6MI4 - chains A and B; structure by X-ray diffraction, 2.50 A resolution.

[Chain A (and B)]
Protein: NF-kB ESSENTIAL MODULATOR
Source organism: Homo sapiens
Notes: engineered mutation(s): C76A C95S E56A E57A I65M; chain B of this document is another copy of the same molecule, construct and numbering; everything in this record applies to it too
Amino-acid sequence (124 residues; each row starts with the number of its first residue):
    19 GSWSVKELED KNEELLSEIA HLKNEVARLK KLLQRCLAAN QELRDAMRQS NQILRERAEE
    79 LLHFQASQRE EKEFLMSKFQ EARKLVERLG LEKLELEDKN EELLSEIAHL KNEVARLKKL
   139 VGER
Not modelled in the structure: 19 (chain B: 142)
Modified positions: Mse65 (selenomethionine); Mse94 (selenomethionine)
Reported in the primary citation:
  - conformationally variable residues (helix shift, side-chain flip): Mse65, Phe97

[How chain A and chain B interact]
Contacting residue pairs (101; chain A residue first):
  Val23(A) with Val23(B), hydrophobic; Leu26(B)
  Leu26(A) with Val23(B); Leu26(B), hydrophobic; Glu27(B); Asn30(B)
  Glu27(A) with Leu26(B)
  Lys29(A) with Asn30(B)
  Asn30(A) with Leu26(B); Lys29(B); Asn30(B), hydrogen bond; Leu33(B)
  Leu33(A) with Asn30(B); Leu33(B), hydrophobic; Leu34(B), hydrophobic; Ile37(B), hydrophobic
  Leu34(A) with Leu33(B), hydrophobic
  Glu36(A) with Ile37(B); Lys41(B), salt bridge
  Ile37(A) with Leu33(B), hydrophobic; Glu36(B); Ile37(B), hydrophobic; Leu40(B)
  Leu40(A) with Ile37(B), hydrophobic; Leu40(B), hydrophobic
  Lys41(A) with Leu40(B)
  Glu43(A) with Lys48(B), salt bridge
  Val44(A) with Val44(B), hydrophobic; Leu47(B)
  Leu47(A) with Val44(B); Leu47(B), hydrophobic; Lys48(B)
  Lys48(A) with Leu47(B)
  Leu50(A) with Leu51(B), hydrophobic
  Leu51(A) with Leu50(B), hydrophobic; Leu51(B)
  Cys54(A) with Cys54(B); Leu55(B), hydrophobic; Asn58(B), hydrogen bond (backbone-side chain)
  Leu55(A) with Cys54(B), hydrophobic
  Ala57(A) with Asn58(B)
  Asn58(A) with Asn58(B), hydrogen bond; Leu61(B)
  Leu61(A) with Asn58(B); Leu61(B), hydrophobic; Arg62(B); Mse65(B)
  Arg62(A) with Leu61(B)
  Mse65(A) with Leu61(B); Mse65(B), hydrophobic
  Lys90(A) with Glu89(B), salt bridge; Leu93(B)
  Leu93(A) with Leu93(B), hydrophobic
  Mse94(A) with Leu93(B)
  Lys96(A) with Phe97(B)
  Phe97(A) with Lys96(B); Phe97(B), hydrophobic
  Ala100(A) with Val104(B)
  Leu103(A) with Val104(B), hydrophobic
  Val104(A) with Leu103(B), hydrophobic; Val104(B), hydrophobic; Leu107(B)
  Leu107(A) with Val104(B); Leu107(B), hydrophobic; Lys111(B)
  Glu110(A) with Lys111(B)
  Lys111(A) with Glu110(B), salt bridge; Leu114(B)
  Leu114(A) with Lys111(B)
  Glu115(A) with Leu114(B)
  Lys117(A) with Asn118(B)
  Asn118(A) with Leu114(B); Lys117(B); Asn118(B), hydrogen bond; Leu121(B)
  Leu121(A) with Asn118(B); Leu121(B), hydrophobic; Leu122(B), hydrophobic; Ile125(B), hydrophobic
  Leu122(A) with Leu121(B), hydrophobic
  Glu124(A) with Ile125(B)
  Ile125(A) with Leu121(B), hydrophobic; Glu124(B); Ile125(B), hydrophobic; Leu128(B), hydrophobic
  Leu128(A) with Ile125(B); Leu128(B), hydrophobic; Lys129(B)
  Val132(A) with Val132(B), hydrophobic; Leu135(B)
  Arg134(A) with Lys136(B); Glu141(B), salt bridge
  Leu135(A) with Val132(B); Leu135(B), hydrophobic; Lys136(B); Glu141(B)
  Lys136(A) with Leu135(B)
  Leu138(A) with Val139(B), hydrophobic; Glu141(B)
  Val139(A) with Val139(B), hydrophobic
  Arg142(A) with Leu138(B)
Other interface residues (no listed pair), chain A (55 interface residues in all): Trp21, Gly108, Lys129, Glu131
Other interface residues (no listed pair), chain B (55 interface residues in all): Trp21, Glu43, Ala57, Ala64, Mse94, Ala100, Gly108, Glu115, Glu131

[Summary]
The chain A/chain B interface involves 55 residues from each chain; the contacts include 4 hydrogen bonds and
5 salt bridges. Polar contacts include Glu36(A)-Lys41(B), Glu43(A)-Lys48(B) and Lys90(A)-Glu89(B). The paper
reports conformational variability at Mse65(A) and Phe97(A).
Chain A and chain B are both NF-kB ESSENTIAL MODULATOR (Homo sapiens); the structure, Structure of the I65M
mutant of NEMO(51-112) with N- and C-terminal coiled-coil adaptors, was determined by X-ray diffraction (same
publication as 6MI3).
